PDB entry 7X2F | electron microscopy, 3.00 A resolution | chains B and D of the 5 polymer chains in the assembly

# Chain B
Name: Guanine nucleotide-binding protein G(I)/G(S)/G(T) subunit beta-1
Source organism: Homo sapiens
Reference sequence: P62873 (GBB1_HUMAN); residues 2-340 here = UniProt positions 2-340
Chain sequence (358 residues; numbered -17 to 340; the number before each row is that of its first residue; numbers below 1 keep their minus sign (Met-17 is residue -17)):
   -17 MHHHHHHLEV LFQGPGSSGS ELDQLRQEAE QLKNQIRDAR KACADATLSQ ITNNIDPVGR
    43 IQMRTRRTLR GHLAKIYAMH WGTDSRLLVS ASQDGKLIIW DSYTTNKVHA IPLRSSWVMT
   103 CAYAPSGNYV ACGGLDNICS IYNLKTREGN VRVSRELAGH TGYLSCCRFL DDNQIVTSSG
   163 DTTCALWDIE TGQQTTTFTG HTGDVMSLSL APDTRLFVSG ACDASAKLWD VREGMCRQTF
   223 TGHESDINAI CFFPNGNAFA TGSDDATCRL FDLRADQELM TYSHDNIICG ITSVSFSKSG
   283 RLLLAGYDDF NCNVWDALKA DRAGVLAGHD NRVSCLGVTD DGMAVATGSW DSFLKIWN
Unresolved in the structure: -17 to -1
Construct notes: initiating methionine (-17); expression tag (-16 to 1)
Swiss-Prot annotation at these positions:
  - modified residue: Ser2 (N-acetylserine), His266 (Phosphohistidine)
  - natural variant: Leu30 (L30F: In MRD42; uncertain significance), Arg52 (R52G: In MRD42), Gly64 (G64V: In MRD42), Asp76 (D76E: In MRD42; D76G: In MRD42), Gly77 (G77S: In MRD42), Lys78 (K78R: In MRD42), Ile80 (I80N: In MRD42; I80T: In MRD42), His91 (H91R: In MRD42; uncertain significance), Ala92 (A92T: In MRD42), Pro94 (P94S: In MRD42), Leu95 (L95P: In MRD42), Arg96 (R96L: In MRD42), 5 further natural variant entries in UniProt

# Chain D
Name: Guanine nucleotide-binding protein G(I)/G(S)/G(O) subunit gamma-2
Source organism: Homo sapiens
Reference sequence: P59768 (GBG2_HUMAN); residues 1-71 here = UniProt positions 1-71
Chain sequence (71 residues; numbered 1 to 71; the number before each row is that of its first residue):
     1 MASNNTASIA QARKLVEQLK MEANIDRIKV SKAAADLMAY CEAHAKEDPL LTPVPASENP
    61 FREKKFFSAI L
Unresolved in the structure: 1-7, 65-71
Construct notes: engineered mutation Ser68 (Cys in P59768)
Swiss-Prot annotation at these positions:
  - modified residue: Ala2 (N-acetylalanine)

# Chain B / chain D interface
Pairs across the interface (68; chain B residue first):
  Glu3(B) - Ile9(D)
  Leu4(B) - Ile9(D)  hydrophobic
  Leu7(B) - Ala12(D)  hydrophobic
  Leu7(B) - Val16(D)  hydrophobic
  Glu10(B) - Val16(D)
  Glu10(B) - Lys20(D)  salt bridge
  Leu14(B) - Val16(D)
  Leu14(B) - Leu19(D)  hydrophobic
  Lys15(B) - Leu19(D)
  Gln17(B) - Ala23(D)
  Ala21(B) - Arg27(D)
  Cys25(B) - Val30(D)
  Asp27(B) - Lys29(D)  salt bridge
  Ala28(B) - Val30(D)
  Leu30(B) - Ala34(D)  hydrophobic
  Ile33(B) - Ala34(D)  hydrophobic
  Ile33(B) - Met38(D)  hydrophobic
  Thr34(B) - Met38(D)
  Val40(B) - Leu51(D)  hydrophobic
  Arg48(B) - Phe61(D)
  Arg48(B) - Arg62(D)
  Arg49(B) - Pro60(D)  hydrogen bond (side chain-backbone)
  Arg49(B) - Phe61(D)
  Ser84(B) - Phe61(D)
  Tyr85(B) - Pro60(D)
  Tyr85(B) - Phe61(D)  hydrophobic
  Met217(B) - Gln18(D)
  Met217(B) - Met21(D)  hydrophobic
  Cys218(B) - Gln18(D)  hydrogen bond (backbone-side chain)
  Cys218(B) - Met21(D)
  Arg219(B) - Glu22(D)
  Thr221(B) - Glu22(D)  hydrogen bond
  Phe235(B) - Tyr40(D)  hydrophobic
  Pro236(B) - Tyr40(D)
  Asn237(B) - Leu37(D)
  Asn237(B) - Tyr40(D)
  Asn239(B) - Asp36(D)  hydrogen bond
  Asp254(B) - Ala33(D)
  Arg256(B) - Arg27(D)
  Arg256(B) - Ile28(D)  hydrogen bond (backbone-backbone)
  Arg256(B) - Ala33(D)
  Arg256(B) - Asp36(D)  salt bridge
  Ala257(B) - Arg27(D)
  Ala257(B) - Ile28(D)
  Asp258(B) - Ile25(D)
  Asp258(B) - Arg27(D)  salt bridge
  Ser279(B) - Asp48(D)
  Ser279(B) - Leu50(D)
  Lys280(B) - Tyr40(D)
  Lys280(B) - Asp48(D)  hydrogen bond (backbone-side chain)
  Ser281(B) - Tyr40(D)
  Ser281(B) - Cys41(D)  hydrogen bond (side chain-backbone)
  Ser281(B) - His44(D)
  Ser281(B) - Asp48(D)  hydrogen bond (backbone-side chain)
  Arg283(B) - Glu42(D)  salt bridge
  Arg283(B) - Leu51(D)
  Leu284(B) - Leu51(D)  hydrophobic
  Leu300(B) - Met38(D)  hydrophobic
  Leu300(B) - Cys41(D)  hydrophobic
  Asp323(B) - Pro49(D)
  Gly324(B) - Pro49(D)
  Gly324(B) - Leu50(D)
  Met325(B) - Pro49(D)  hydrophobic
  Ala326(B) - Phe61(D)  hydrophobic
  Val327(B) - Leu50(D)  hydrophobic
  Ile338(B) - Phe61(D)  hydrophobic
  Asn340(B) - Asn59(D)  hydrogen bond
  Asn340(B) - Phe61(D)
Other interface residues (no listed pair), chain B (53 interface residues in all): Ala11, Ile18, Ala26, Ile37, Ile43, Trp63, Gln220, Leu261, Val320
Other interface residues (no listed pair), chain D (35 interface residues in all): Asp26, Lys32, Ala45, Glu58

# Summary
The interface between chain B and chain D involves 53 residues on one side and 35 on the other, with 9
hydrogen bonds and 5 salt bridges. Among the polar pairs are Glu10(B)-Lys20(D), Asp27(B)-Lys29(D) and
Arg256(B)-Asp36(D).
Chain B is Guanine nucleotide-binding protein G(I)/G(S)/G(T) subunit beta-1 and chain D is Guanine
nucleotide-binding protein G(I)/G(S)/G(O) subunit gamma-2, both from Homo sapiens; the structure, Cryo-EM
structure of the dopamine and LY3154207-bound D1 dopamine receptor and mini-Gs complex, was determined by
electron microscopy, deposited together with 7X2C and 7X2D.
